8AHH - chain A; structure by X-ray diffraction, 2.04 A resolution.

== Chain A ==
Protein: Serine/threonine-protein kinase PAK 4
Organism: Homo sapiens
Notes: EC 2.7.11.1
UniProtKB: O96013 (PAK4_HUMAN); residues 300-591 here = UniProt positions 300-591
Amino-acid sequence (297 residues; row label = number of the first residue in the row):
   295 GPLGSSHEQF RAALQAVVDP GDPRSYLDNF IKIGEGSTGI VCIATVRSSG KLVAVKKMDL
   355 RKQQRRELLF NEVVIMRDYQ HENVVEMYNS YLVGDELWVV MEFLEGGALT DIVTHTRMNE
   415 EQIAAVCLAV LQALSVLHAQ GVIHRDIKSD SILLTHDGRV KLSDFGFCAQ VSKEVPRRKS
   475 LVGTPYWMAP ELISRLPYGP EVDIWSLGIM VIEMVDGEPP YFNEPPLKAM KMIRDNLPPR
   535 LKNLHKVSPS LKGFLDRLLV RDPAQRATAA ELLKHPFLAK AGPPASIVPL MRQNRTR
Not modelled in the structure: 295-298
Differences from the reference sequence: expression tag (295-299); engineered mutation Ala310 (Leu in O96013)
Modified positions: Ser474 (phosphoserine; SEP)
Swiss-Prot annotation at these positions:
  - active site: Asp440 (Proton acceptor)
  - binding site (ATP): Ile327 to Val335, Lys350, Glu396 to Leu398, Asp458 to Gly460
  - modified residue: Ser474 (Phosphoserine)
  - mutagenesis: Lys350 (K350M: No change in cell motility; in association with M-351), Lys351 (K351M: No change in cell motility; in association with M-350), Ser445 (S445N: Approximately 30-fold increased autophosphorylation (constitutively active mutant)), Ser474 (S474E: Approximately 3-fold increased autophosphorylation)
Residues lining bound ligands: M4X (5-cyano-N-methyl-pyrazolo[1,5-a]pyridine-3-carboxamide): Ile327, Val335, Ala348, Lys350, Val379, Met395, Glu396, Phe397, Leu398, Gly401, Leu447, Ser457, Asp458

== In short ==
Bound to chain A: compound M4X. From UniProt: active-site residue Asp440, 16 ATP-binding residues and 4
mutagenesis sites.
Chain A is Serine/threonine-protein kinase PAK 4 (Homo sapiens); the structure, PAC FragmentDEL:
Photoactivated covalent capture of DNA encoded fragments for hit discovery, was determined by X-ray
diffraction (same publication as 8AHE, 8AHF, 8AHG and 8AHI).
